Entry 5MP9 (electron microscopy, 4.10 A resolution (low resolution: residue-level contacts below are approximate; hydrogen-bond / salt-bridge calls are withheld)); this record covers chains f and g of the 34 polymer chains in the assembly.

# Chain f
Molecule: Proteasome subunit alpha type-6
Organism: Saccharomyces cerevisiae (strain ATCC 204508 / S288c)
Notes: EC 3.4.25.1
UniProtKB: P40302 (PSA6_YEAST); residues 0-233 here correspond to UniProt positions 1-234 (UniProt number = residue number + 1)
Chain sequence (234 residues; each row starts with the number of its first residue; numbering starts at 0):
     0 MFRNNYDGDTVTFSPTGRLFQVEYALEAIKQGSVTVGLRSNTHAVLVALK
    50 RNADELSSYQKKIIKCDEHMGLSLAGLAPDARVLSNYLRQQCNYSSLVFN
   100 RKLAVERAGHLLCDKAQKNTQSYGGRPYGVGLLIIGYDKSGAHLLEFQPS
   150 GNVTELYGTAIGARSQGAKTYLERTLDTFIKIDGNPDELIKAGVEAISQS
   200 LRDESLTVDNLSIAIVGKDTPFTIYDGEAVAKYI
Disordered / not traced: 0-2
Swiss-Prot annotation at these positions:
  - modified residue: Ser13 (Phosphoserine)
  - cross-link: Lys190 (Glycyl lysine isopeptide (Lys-Gly) (interchain with G-Cter in ubiquitin))

# Chain g
Molecule: Probable proteasome subunit alpha type-7
Organism: Saccharomyces cerevisiae (strain ATCC 204508 / S288c)
Notes: EC 3.4.25.1
UniProtKB: P21242 (PSA7_YEAST); residues -3 to 284 here correspond to UniProt positions 1-288 (UniProt number = residue number + 4)
Chain sequence (288 residues; numbered -3 to 284; the number before each row is that of its first residue; numbers below 1 keep their minus sign (Met-3 is residue -3)):
    -3 MTSIGTGYDLSNSVFSPDGRNFQVEYAVKAVENGTTSIGIKCNDGVVFAV
    47 EKLITSKLLVPQKNVKIQVVDRHIGCVYSGLIPDGRHLVNRGREEAASFK
    97 KLYKTPIPIPAFADRLGQYVQAHTLYNSVRPFGVSTIFGGVDKNGAHLYM
   147 LEPSGSYWGYKGAATGKGRQSAKAELEKLVDHHPEGLSAREAVKQAAKII
   197 YLAHEDNKEKDFELEISWCSLSETNGLHKFVKGDLLQEAIDFAQKEINGD
   247 DDEDEDDSDNVMSSDDENAPVATNANATTDQEGDIHLE
Disordered / not traced: -3 to 1, 245-284
Swiss-Prot annotation at these positions:
  - modified residue: Thr-2 (N-acetylthreonine)

# Interface between chain f and chain g
Contacting residue pairs - 54 pairs, chain f then chain g:
  Tyr5(f) - Asp5(g)
  Thr9(f) - Arg126(g)
  Val10(f) - Ser124(g)
  Val10(f) - Val125(g)
  Val10(f) - Arg126(g)
  Thr11(f) - Leu6(g)
  Thr11(f) - Gln19(g)
  Phe12(f) - Gln19(g)
  Phe12(f) - Arg126(g)
  Phe12(f) - Pro127(g)
  Ser13(f) - Tyr22(g)
  Pro14(f) - Tyr22(g)
  Pro14(f) - Lys25(g)
  Thr15(f) - Lys25(g)
  Arg17(f) - Ala26(g)
  Leu18(f) - Arg126(g)
  Glu105(f) - Lys59(g)
  His109(f) - Arg82(g)
  Cys112(f) - Arg82(g)
  Asp113(f) - Arg82(g)
  Asp113(f) - His83(g)
  Asp113(f) - Asn86(g)
  Gln116(f) - Pro79(g)
  Gln116(f) - Asp80(g)
  Gln116(f) - His83(g)
  Gln116(f) - Arg126(g)
  Lys117(f) - His83(g)
  Thr119(f) - Arg126(g)
  Gln120(f) - His119(g)
  Gln120(f) - Arg126(g)
  Gln120(f) - Phe128(g)
  Tyr122(f) - Ser124(g)
  His142(f) - Lys59(g)
  Ser149(f) - Pro79(g)
  Gly150(f) - Pro79(g)
  Asn151(f) - Ile78(g)
  Asn151(f) - Pro79(g)
  Thr153(f) - Leu55(g)
  Glu154(f) - Leu55(g)
  Glu154(f) - Val56(g)
  Glu154(f) - Lys59(g)
  Glu154(f) - Asn60(g)
  Leu155(f) - Leu54(g)
  Leu155(f) - Leu55(g)
  Leu155(f) - Val56(g)
  Tyr156(f) - Leu54(g)
  Tyr156(f) - Val56(g)
  Tyr156(f) - Pro57(g)
  Gly157(f) - Leu54(g)
  Lys168(f) - Ser52(g)
  Glu172(f) - Ser52(g)
  Glu172(f) - Lys53(g)
  Glu172(f) - Leu54(g)
  Leu175(f) - Lys53(g)
Other interface residues (no listed pair), chain f (36 interface residues in all): Asn4, Gly16, Arg38, Val152, Leu171
Other interface residues (no listed pair), chain g (29 interface residues in all): Ala23, Asn29, Gly129

# Overview
36 residues of chain f face 29 of chain g across their interface.
Here chain f is Proteasome subunit alpha type-6 and chain g is Probable proteasome subunit alpha type-7, both
from Saccharomyces cerevisiae (strain ATCC 204508 / S288c). Entry 5MP9 (26S proteasome in presence of ATP
(s1)) was determined by electron microscopy (same publication as 5MPA, 5MPB, 5MPC, 5MPD and 5MPE).
